8U44 - chains B and I of the 12 polymer chains in the assembly; structure by electron microscopy, 3.41 A resolution.

# Chain B (and I)
Molecule: Hemagglutinin HA2 chain
From: Influenza A virus
Notes: chain I of this document is another copy of the same molecule, construct and numbering; everything in this record applies to it too
UniProtKB: A7Y8I1 (A7Y8I1_9INFA); residues 1-174 here correspond to UniProt positions 344-517 (UniProt number = residue number + 343)
Sequence (237 residues; numbered 1 to 237; the number before each row is that of its first residue):
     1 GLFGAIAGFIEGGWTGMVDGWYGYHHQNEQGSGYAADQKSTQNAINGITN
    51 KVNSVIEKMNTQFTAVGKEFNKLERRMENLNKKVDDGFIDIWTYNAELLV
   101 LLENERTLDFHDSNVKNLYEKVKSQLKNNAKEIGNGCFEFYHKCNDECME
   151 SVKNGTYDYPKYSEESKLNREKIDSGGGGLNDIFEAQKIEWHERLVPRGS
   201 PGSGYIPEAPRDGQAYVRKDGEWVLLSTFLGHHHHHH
Disordered / not traced: 174-237
Disulfide bonds: Cys144-Cys148
Differences from the reference sequence: expression tag (175-237)

# Chain B / chain I interface
Residue-residue contacts (37; chain B residue first):
  Gly1(B) - Asn117(I)  hydrogen bond (backbone-side chain)
  Leu2(B) - Ser113(I)
  Leu2(B) - Asn117(I)  hydrogen bond (backbone-side chain)
  Phe3(B) - Asn117(I)
  Gly4(B) - Asn117(I)
  Arg76(B) - Phe70(I)
  Arg76(B) - Glu74(I)  salt bridge
  Met77(B) - Met77(I)  hydrophobic
  Leu80(B) - Lys68(I)
  Leu80(B) - Met77(I)  hydrophobic
  Lys83(B) - Val66(I)
  Lys83(B) - Gly67(I)
  Lys83(B) - Lys68(I)
  Lys83(B) - Asn81(I)  hydrogen bond
  Lys83(B) - Asp85(I)  salt bridge
  Lys83(B) - Phe88(I)
  Val84(B) - Val84(I)  hydrophobic
  Val84(B) - Phe88(I)
  Asp86(B) - Gln62(I)
  Gly87(B) - Phe88(I)
  Phe88(B) - Phe88(I)
  Asp90(B) - Asn60(I)
  Ile91(B) - Phe88(I)  hydrophobic
  Ile91(B) - Ile91(I)  hydrophobic
  Ile91(B) - Trp92(I)
  Thr93(B) - Asn60(I)  hydrogen bond
  Tyr94(B) - Val55(I)  hydrogen bond (side chain-backbone)
  Tyr94(B) - Lys58(I)
  Tyr94(B) - Met59(I)  hydrophobic
  Tyr94(B) - Trp92(I)  hydrophobic
  Tyr94(B) - Leu99(I)  hydrophobic
  Asn95(B) - Asn95(I)
  Glu97(B) - Lys58(I)  salt bridge
  Leu98(B) - Lys58(I)
  Glu105(B) - Arg106(I)
  Arg106(B) - Arg106(I)
  Asp109(B) - Arg106(I)  salt bridge
Also at the interface, not in a pair above, chain B (25 interface residues in all): Asn79, Leu101, Glu132
Also at the interface, not in a pair above, chain I (27 interface residues in all): Phe3, Ser54, Glu69, Leu80, Lys127

# Overview
25 residues of chain B and 27 residues of chain I are in contact; the contacts include 5 hydrogen bonds and 4
salt bridges. Polar contacts include Arg76(B)-Glu74(I), Lys83(B)-Asp85(I) and Glu97(B)-Lys58(I).
Both chains are Hemagglutinin HA2 chain (Influenza A virus). Entry 8U44 (CryoEM structure of A/Solomon
Islands/3/2006 H1 HA in complex with 05.GC.w2.3C10-H1_SI06) was determined by electron microscopy together
with 8TXM, 8TXP, 8TXT and 8TY7 from the same study.
